Entry 4QUY (X-ray diffraction, 2.80 A resolution); this record covers chains E and F of the 28 polymer chains in the assembly.

== Chain E ==
Molecule: Proteasome subunit alpha type-6
From: Saccharomyces cerevisiae
Notes: EC 3.4.25.1
UniProtKB: P40302 (PSA6_YEAST); residues 0-233 here correspond to UniProt positions 1-234 (UniProt number = residue number + 1)
Chain sequence (234 residues; row label = number of the first residue in the row; numbering starts at 0):
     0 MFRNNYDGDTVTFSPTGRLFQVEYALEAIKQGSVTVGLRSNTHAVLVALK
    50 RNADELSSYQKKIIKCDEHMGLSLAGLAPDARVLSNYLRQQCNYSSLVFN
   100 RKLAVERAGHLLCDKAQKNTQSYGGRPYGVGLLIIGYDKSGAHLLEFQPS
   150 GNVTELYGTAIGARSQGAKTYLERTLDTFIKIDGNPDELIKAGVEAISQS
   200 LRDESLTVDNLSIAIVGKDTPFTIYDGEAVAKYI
Unresolved in the structure: 0-2
Swiss-Prot annotation at these positions:
  - modified residue: Ser13 (Phosphoserine)
  - cross-link: Lys190 (Glycyl lysine isopeptide (Lys-Gly) (interchain with G-Cter in ubiquitin))

== Chain F ==
Molecule: Probable proteasome subunit alpha type-7
From: Saccharomyces cerevisiae
Notes: EC 3.4.25.1
UniProtKB: P21242 (PSA7_YEAST); residues -3 to 284 here correspond to UniProt positions 1-288 (UniProt number = residue number + 4)
Chain sequence (288 residues; numbered -3 to 284; the number before each row is that of its first residue; numbers below 1 keep their minus sign (Met-3 is residue -3)):
    -3 MTSIGTGYDLSNSVFSPDGRNFQVEYAVKAVENGTTSIGIKCNDGVVFAV
    47 EKLITSKLLVPQKNVKIQVVDRHIGCVYSGLIPDGRHLVNRGREEAASFK
    97 KLYKTPIPIPAFADRLGQYVQAHTLYNSVRPFGVSTIFGGVDKNGAHLYM
   147 LEPSGSYWGYKGAATGKGRQSAKAELEKLVDHHPEGLSAREAVKQAAKII
   197 YLAHEDNKEKDFELEISWCSLSETNGLHKFVKGDLLQEAIDFAQKEINGD
   247 DDEDEDDSDNVMSSDDENAPVATNANATTDQEGDIHLE
Unresolved in the structure: -3 to 1, 245-284
Swiss-Prot annotation at these positions:
  - modified residue: Thr-2 (N-acetylthreonine)

== Chain E / chain F interface ==
Contacting residue pairs (63):
  Asn4(E) with Leu6(F)
  Tyr5(E) with Asp5(F), hydrogen bond; Leu6(F), hydrophobic
  Thr9(E) with Arg126(F)
  Val10(E) with Gln19(F); Asn123(F); Ser124(F); Val125(F); Arg126(F)
  Thr11(E) with Leu6(F); Gln19(F)
  Phe12(E) with Gln19(F); Tyr22(F), hydrophobic; Ala23(F), hydrophobic; Leu77(F), hydrophobic; Arg126(F); Pro127(F); Gly129(F)
  Ser13(E) with Tyr22(F)
  Pro14(E) with Tyr22(F), hydrophobic; Lys25(F)
  Thr15(E) with Lys25(F)
  Gly16(E) with Tyr22(F); Lys25(F); Ala26(F)
  Leu18(E) with Leu77(F), hydrophobic; Arg126(F)
  His109(E) with Arg82(F)
  Cys112(E) with Arg82(F)
  Asp113(E) with Arg82(F), salt bridge; Asn86(F)
  Gln116(E) with Pro79(F); Asp80(F); His83(F), hydrogen bond; Arg126(F)
  Thr119(E) with Arg126(F), hydrogen bond (backbone-side chain)
  Gln120(E) with His119(F); Val125(F); Arg126(F), hydrogen bond (backbone-backbone); Phe128(F)
  Ser121(E) with Ser124(F)
  Tyr122(E) with Ser124(F), hydrogen bond (backbone-backbone)
  Ser149(E) with Pro79(F)
  Gly150(E) with Pro79(F)
  Asn151(E) with Ile78(F); Pro79(F)
  Thr153(E) with Leu55(F); Asn60(F)
  Glu154(E) with Val56(F); Lys59(F); Asn60(F), hydrogen bond (backbone-side chain)
  Leu155(E) with Leu54(F); Leu55(F); Val56(F)
  Tyr156(E) with Leu54(F), hydrogen bond (backbone-backbone); Val56(F); Pro57(F)
  Gly157(E) with Leu54(F)
  Lys168(E) with Leu54(F)
  Leu171(E) with Leu54(F)
  Glu172(E) with Ser52(F), hydrogen bond; Lys53(F)
  Leu175(E) with Lys53(F)
Also at the interface, not in a pair above, chain E (35 interface residues in all): Arg38, Glu105, Val152, Phe178

== Summary ==
The interface between chain E and chain F involves 35 residues on one side and 30 on the other, with 8
hydrogen bonds and 1 salt bridge. Polar pairs include Asp113(E)-Arg82(F), Tyr5(E)-Asp5(F) and
Gln116(E)-His83(F).
Here chain E is Proteasome subunit alpha type-6 and chain F is Probable proteasome subunit alpha type-7, both
from Saccharomyces cerevisiae. Entry 4QUY (yCP beta5-A49S-mutant) was determined by X-ray diffraction,
deposited together with 4QUX, 4QV0, 4QV1, 4QV3, 4QV4, 4QV5 and 42 further entries.
